4Z8L - chains A and B of the 3 polymer chains in the assembly; structure by X-ray diffraction, 2.60 A resolution.

== Chain A ==
Molecule: Protein VPRBP
Source organism: Homo sapiens
Notes: EC 2.7.11.1
UniProt: Q9Y4B6 (VPRBP_HUMAN); numbering as in UniProt (aligned over 1057-1396)
Sequence (349 residues; each row starts with the number of its first residue):
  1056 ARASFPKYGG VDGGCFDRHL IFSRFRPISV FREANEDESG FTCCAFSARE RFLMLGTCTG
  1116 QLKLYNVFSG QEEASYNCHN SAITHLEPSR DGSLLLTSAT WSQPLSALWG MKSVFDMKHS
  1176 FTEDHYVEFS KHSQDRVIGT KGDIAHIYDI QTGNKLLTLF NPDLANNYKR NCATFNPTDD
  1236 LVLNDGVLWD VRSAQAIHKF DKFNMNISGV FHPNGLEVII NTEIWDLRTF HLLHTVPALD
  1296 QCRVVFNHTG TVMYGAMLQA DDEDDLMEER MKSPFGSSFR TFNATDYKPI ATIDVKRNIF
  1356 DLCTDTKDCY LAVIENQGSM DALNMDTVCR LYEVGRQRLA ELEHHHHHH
Not modelled in the structure: 1056-1072, 1315-1327, 1391-1404
Construct notes: expression tag (1056, 1397-1404)
Reported in the primary citation:
  - mutagenesis - D1092A/E1093A: abolished binding to VpxHIV-2-SAMHD1
  - mutagenesis - F1330A/F1355A: unchanged binding to VpxSIVmnd
  - mutagenesis - F1330A/F1355A: abolished binding to VpxHIV-2

== Chain B ==
Molecule: Vpx protein
Source organism: Simian immunodeficiency virus
UniProt: Q7ZB17 (Q7ZB17_SIV); residues 4-92 here correspond to UniProt positions 1-89 (UniProt number = residue number - 3)
Sequence (100 residues; each row starts with the number of its first residue):
     1 SEFMAERAPE APEGAGEVGL EQWLETSLER INREARLHFH PEFLFRLWNT CVEHWHDRHQ
    61 RSLDYAKYRY LLLMHKAMYT HMQQGCPCRN GRLEHHHHHH
Not modelled in the structure: 1-9, 89-100
Construct notes: expression tag (1-3, 93-100)
Ion coordination: Zn2+: His-38, His-81

== How chain A and chain B interact ==
Pairs across the interface - 55 pairs, chain A then chain B:
  Glu-1091(A) with Tyr-68(B), hydrogen bond
  Asp-1092(A) with Tyr-65(B), hydrogen bond; Arg-69(B)
  Glu-1093(A) with Arg-69(B), salt bridge; Leu-73(B); Lys-76(B), salt bridge
  Ser-1094(A) with Lys-76(B), hydrogen bond (backbone-side chain)
  Gly-1095(A) with Lys-76(B)
  Thr-1097(A) with Tyr-79(B), hydrogen bond (backbone-side chain)
  Phe-1107(A) with Glu-10(B)
  Cys-1113(A) with His-75(B), hydrogen bond (backbone-side chain); Lys-76(B)
  Thr-1114(A) with Leu-72(B); His-75(B)
  Tyr-1131(A) with Ala-11(B), hydrogen bond (side chain-backbone); Pro-12(B)
  Asn-1135(A) with His-75(B), hydrogen bond (backbone-side chain)
  Ala-1137(A) with Tyr-79(B), hydrophobic
  Ile-1138(A) with Tyr-79(B)
  Thr-1139(A) with Tyr-79(B); Gln-83(B)
  Thr-1155(A) with Met-78(B); Tyr-79(B); Met-82(B)
  Trp-1156(A) with Ile-31(B), hydrophobic; Glu-34(B); His-75(B); Met-78(B)
  Ser-1168(A) with Ala-11(B); Pro-12(B)
  Val-1169(A) with Ala-11(B); Pro-12(B); Glu-13(B)
  Phe-1170(A) with Ala-11(B); Glu-13(B)
  Lys-1224(A) with Gly-85(B)
  Arg-1225(A) with Gln-83(B), hydrogen bond (side chain-backbone); Gln-84(B), hydrogen bond (side chain-backbone)
  Asn-1261(A) with Gln-84(B)
  Leu-1313(A) with Gln-83(B)
  Gln-1314(A) with Gln-84(B)
  Pro-1329(A) with Thr-80(B); Gln-84(B)
  Phe-1330(A) with Tyr-79(B), hydrophobic; Thr-80(B)
  Phe-1355(A) with Tyr-79(B), hydrophobic
  Met-1375(A) with Leu-47(B), hydrophobic
  Leu-1378(A) with Thr-50(B); Cys-51(B), hydrophobic; His-54(B); Trp-55(B); Arg-69(B); Leu-73(B), hydrophobic
  Met-1380(A) with Leu-73(B), hydrophobic; Lys-76(B), hydrogen bond (backbone-side chain)
Other interface residues (no listed pair), chain A (37 interface residues in all): Glu-1128, Ala-1129, Asn-1132, Ser-1136, Met-1166, Asp-1381, Thr-1382
Other interface residues (no listed pair), chain B (29 interface residues in all): Gly-16, Arg-30, Cys-86, Pro-87
Interface features reported in the paper:
  - pairs named by the authors: Asp-1092(A)/Tyr-65(B) (hydrogen bond), Glu-1093(A)/Arg-69(B) (hydrogen bond), Glu-1093(A)/Lys-76(B), Thr-1097(A)/Tyr-79(B), Phe-1330(A)/Tyr-79(B) (hydrophobic contact)

== Summary ==
The interface between chain A and chain B involves 37 residues on one side and 29 on the other; the contacts
include 10 hydrogen bonds and 2 salt bridges. Among the polar pairs are Glu-1093(A)/Arg-69(B),
Glu-1093(A)/Lys-76(B) and Glu-1091(A)/Tyr-68(B). The authors report hydrogen bonds between Asp-1092(A) and
Tyr-65(B) and Glu-1093(A) and Arg-69(B); contacts between Glu-1093(A) and Lys-76(B) and Thr-1097(A) and
Tyr-79(B); a hydrophobic contact between Phe-1330(A) and Tyr-79(B). From the paper: D1092A/E1093A of chain A
abolish binding to VpxHIV-2-SAMHD1; F1330A/F1355A of chain A abolish binding to VpxHIV-2.
Chain A is Protein VPRBP (Homo sapiens) and chain B is Vpx protein (Simian immunodeficiency virus); the
structure, Crystal structure of DCAF1/SIV-MND VPX/MND SAMHD1 NTD ternary complex, was determined by X-ray
diffraction.
